3QPL - chain A; structure by X-ray diffraction, 3.20 A resolution.

Chain A:
Molecule: HTH-type transcriptional regulator EthR
Organism: Mycobacterium tuberculosis
Reference sequence: P96222 (ETHR_MYCTU); residue numbers follow UniProt; this construct covers 1-216
Sequence (236 residues; numbered -19 to 216; the number before each row is that of its first residue; numbers below 1 keep their minus sign (Met-19 is residue -19)):
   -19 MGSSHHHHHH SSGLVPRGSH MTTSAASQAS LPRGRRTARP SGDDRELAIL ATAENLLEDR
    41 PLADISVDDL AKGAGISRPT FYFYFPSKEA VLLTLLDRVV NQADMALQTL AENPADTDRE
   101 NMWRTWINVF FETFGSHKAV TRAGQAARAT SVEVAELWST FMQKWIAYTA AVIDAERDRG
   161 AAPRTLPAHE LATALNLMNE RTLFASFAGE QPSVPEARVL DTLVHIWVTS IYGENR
Not modelled in the structure: -19 to 21, 216
Differences from the reference sequence: expression tag (-19 to 0); engineered mutation Trp106 (Gly in P96222)
Reported in the primary citation:
  - mutagenesis - G106W: abolished binding to DNA operator
  - mutagenesis - G106W: increased stability

Overview:
From the paper: G106W abolishes binding to DNA operator; G106W increases stability.
Chain A is HTH-type transcriptional regulator EthR (Mycobacterium tuberculosis); the structure, G106W mutant
of EthR from Mycobacterium tuberculosis, was determined by X-ray diffraction, deposited together with 3Q0W and
3TP0.
